1XYO - chain A; structure by X-ray diffraction, 1.50 A resolution.

# Chain A
Protein: Endo-1,4-beta-xylanase II
Organism: Hypocrea jecorina
Notes: EC 3.2.1.8
Reference sequence: P36217 (XYN2_TRIRE); residues 2-190 here correspond to UniProt positions 34-222 (UniProt number = residue number + 32)
Sequence (190 residues; row label = number of the first residue in the row):
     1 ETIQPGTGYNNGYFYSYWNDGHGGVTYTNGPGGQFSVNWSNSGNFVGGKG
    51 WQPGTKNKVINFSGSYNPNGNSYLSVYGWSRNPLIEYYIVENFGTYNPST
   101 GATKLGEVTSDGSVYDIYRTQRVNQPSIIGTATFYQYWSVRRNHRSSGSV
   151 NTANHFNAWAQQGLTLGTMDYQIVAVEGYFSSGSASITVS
Modified positions: Glu1 (pyroglutamic acid; PCA)

# In short
Chain A is Endo-1,4-beta-xylanase II (Hypocrea jecorina); the structure, Structural comparison of two major
endo-1,4-beta-xylanases from trichodrema reesei, was determined by X-ray diffraction (same publication as
1ENX, 1XYN and 1XYP).
